PDB entry 1W0K | X-ray diffraction, 2.85 A resolution | chains A and D of the 7 polymer chains in the assembly

== Chain A ==
Molecule: ATP synthase alpha chain heart isoform, mitochondrial precursor
Source organism: Bos taurus
Notes: EC 3.6.3.14
UniProtKB: P19483 (ATP0_BOVIN); residues 1-510 here correspond to UniProt positions 44-553 (UniProt number = residue number + 43)
Sequence (510 residues; each row starts with the number of its first residue):
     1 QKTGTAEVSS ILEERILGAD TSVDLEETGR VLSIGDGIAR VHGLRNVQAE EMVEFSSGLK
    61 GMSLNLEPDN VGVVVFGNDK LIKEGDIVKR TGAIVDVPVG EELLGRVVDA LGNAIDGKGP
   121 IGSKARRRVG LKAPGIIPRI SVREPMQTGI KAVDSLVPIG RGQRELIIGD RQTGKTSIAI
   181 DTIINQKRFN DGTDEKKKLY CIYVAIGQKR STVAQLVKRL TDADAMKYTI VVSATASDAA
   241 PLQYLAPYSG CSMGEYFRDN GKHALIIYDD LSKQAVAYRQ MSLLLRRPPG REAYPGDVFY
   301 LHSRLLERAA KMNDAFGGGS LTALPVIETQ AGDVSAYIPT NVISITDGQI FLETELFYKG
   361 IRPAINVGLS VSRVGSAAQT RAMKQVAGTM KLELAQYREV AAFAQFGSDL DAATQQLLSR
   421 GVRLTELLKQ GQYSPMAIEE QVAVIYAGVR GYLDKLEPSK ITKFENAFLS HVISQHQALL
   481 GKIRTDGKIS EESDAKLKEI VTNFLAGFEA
Not modelled in the structure: 1-23
Differences from the reference sequence: cloning artifact (481)
Swiss-Prot annotation at these positions:
  - binding site (ATP): Gln172, Gly174, Lys175, Thr176, Ser177, Gln430, Gln432
  - binding site (Mg(2+)): Thr176, Asp269
  - site: Ser370 (Required for activity)
  - modified residue: Gln1 (Pyrrolidone carboxylic acid), Ser10 (Phosphoserine), Ser22 (Phosphoserine), Ser33 (Phosphoserine), Ser63 (Phosphoserine), Lys80 (N6-acetyllysine), Lys83 (N6-acetyllysine), Lys89 (N6-acetyllysine), Thr91 (Phosphothreonine), Lys118 (N6-acetyllysine), Ser123 (Phosphoserine), Lys124 (N6-acetyllysine), Ser141 (Phosphoserine), Arg161 (Omega-N-methylarginine), Lys187 (N6-acetyllysine), Lys196 (N6-acetyllysine), Lys197 (N6-acetyllysine), Lys218 (N6-acetyllysine), Lys262 (N6-acetyllysine), Lys384 (N6-acetyllysine) and 6 more in UniProt
  - glycosylation: Ser33 (O-linked (GlcNAc) serine)
Bound ions: Mg2+: Thr176 (together with ADP)
Residues lining bound ligands: ADP (adenosine-5'-diphosphate): Asp170, Arg171, Gln172, Thr173, Gly174, Lys175, Thr176, Ser177, Phe357, Arg362, Pro363, Gln430, Gly431, Gln432
What the authors report for this chain:
  - binding site for ADP: Arg373

== Chain D ==
Molecule: ATP synthase beta chain, mitochondrial precursor
Source organism: Bos taurus
Notes: EC 3.6.3.14
UniProtKB: P00829 (ATPB_BOVIN); residues -3 to 478 here correspond to UniProt positions 47-528 (UniProt number = residue number + 50)
Sequence (482 residues; numbered -3 to 478; the number before each row is that of its first residue; numbers below 1 keep their minus sign (Ala-3 is residue -3)):
    -3 AAQASPSPKA GATTGRIVAV IGAVVDVQFD EGLPPILNAL EVQGRETRLV LEVAQHLGES
    57 TVRTIAMDGT EGLVRGQKVL DSGAPIRIPV GPETLGRIMN VIGEPIDERG PIKTKQFAAI
   117 HAEAPEFVEM SVEQEILVTG IKVVDLLAPY AKGGKIGLFG GAGVGKTVLI MELINNVAKA
   177 HGGYSVFAGV GERTREGNDL YHEMIESGVI NLKDATSKVA LVYGQMNEPP GARARVALTG
   237 LTVAEYFRDQ EGQDVLLFID NIFRFTQAGS EVSALLGRIP SAVGYQPTLA TDMGTMQERI
   297 TTTKKGSITS VQAIYVPADD LTDPAPATTF AHLDATTVLS RAIAELGIYP AVDPLDSTSR
   357 IMDPNIVGSE HYDVARGVQK ILQDYKSLQD IIAILGMDEL SEEDKLTVSR ARKIQRFLSQ
   417 PFQVAEVFTG HLGKLVPLKE TIKGFQQILA GEYDHLPEQA FYMVGPIEEA VAKADKLAEE
   477 HS
Not modelled in the structure: -3 to 8, 476-478
Swiss-Prot annotation at these positions:
  - binding site (ADP): Gly159, Val160, Gly161, Lys162, Thr163, Val164
  - binding site (ATP): Gly159, Gly161, Lys162, Thr163, Val164, Arg189
  - binding site (phosphate): Gly159, Val160, Gly161, Lys162, Thr163
  - binding site (Mg(2+)): Thr163, Glu188
  - modified residue: Lys74 (N6-acetyllysine), Lys111 (N6-acetyllysine), Lys148 (N6-acetyllysine), Lys209 (N6-acetyllysine), Lys214 (N6-acetyllysine), Thr262 (Phosphothreonine), Ser365 (Phosphoserine), Lys376 (N6-acetyllysine), Ser383 (Phosphoserine), Lys430 (N6-acetyllysine), Lys435 (N6-acetyllysine), Lys472 (N6-acetyllysine)
  - glycosylation: Ser56 (O-linked (GlcNAc) serine)
Bound ions: Mg2+: Thr163 (together with ADP)
Residues lining bound ligands:
  - ADP (adenosine-5'-diphosphate), molecule 1: Gly157, Ala158, Gly159, Val160, Gly161, Lys162, Thr163, Val164, Tyr345, Pro346, Phe418, Ala421, Phe424, Thr425
  - ADP, molecule 2: Ser355, Tyr368, Arg372
What the authors report for this chain:
  - binding site for ADP: Phe424

== Chain A / chain D interface ==
Contacting residue pairs - 90 pairs, chain A then chain D:
  Leu32(A) - Gly54(D)
  Ser33(A) - His52(D)
  Ser33(A) - Leu53(D)
  Ile34(A) - Ile32(D)  hydrophobic
  Ile34(A) - Gln51(D)
  Ile34(A) - His52(D)  hydrogen bond (backbone-backbone)
  Asp36(A) - Gln51(D)
  Asp36(A) - Arg274(D)  salt bridge
  Asn78(A) - Glu119(D)
  Asp79(A) - Ile32(D)
  Lys80(A) - Pro31(D)
  Lys80(A) - Ile32(D)
  Lys83(A) - Leu29(D)
  Lys83(A) - His52(D)
  Glu84(A) - Leu29(D)
  Glu84(A) - His52(D)
  Glu84(A) - Gly54(D)
  Glu84(A) - Glu55(D)  hydrogen bond (side chain-backbone)
  Glu84(A) - Ser56(D)  hydrogen bond (side chain-backbone)
  Val107(A) - Phe123(D)  hydrophobic
  Ile115(A) - Phe123(D)
  Ile115(A) - Val124(D)
  Asp116(A) - Val124(D)
  Gly117(A) - Val124(D)
  Arg171(A) - Phe326(D)
  Arg171(A) - Asp352(D)  salt bridge
  Gln172(A) - Phe326(D)
  Gln172(A) - Thr332(D)
  Gln172(A) - Thr354(D)  hydrogen bond
  Lys209(A) - Glu294(D)
  Lys209(A) - Ala327(D)
  Lys209(A) - His328(D)
  Lys209(A) - Leu329(D)
  Lys209(A) - Asp330(D)  salt bridge
  Lys209(A) - Arg356(D)
  Arg210(A) - Ala120(D)
  Arg210(A) - Pro121(D)  hydrogen bond (side chain-backbone)
  Arg210(A) - Glu122(D)
  Arg210(A) - Phe123(D)
  Arg210(A) - Met126(D)
  Arg210(A) - Glu294(D)  hydrogen bond (backbone-side chain)
  Ser211(A) - Met126(D)
  Ser211(A) - Thr297(D)
  Thr212(A) - Arg356(D)  hydrogen bond
  Val213(A) - Phe123(D)  hydrophobic
  Ala214(A) - Phe123(D)
  Ala214(A) - Met126(D)  hydrophobic
  Gln215(A) - Val128(D)
  Gln215(A) - Gln130(D)
  Arg219(A) - Asp359(D)  salt bridge
  Thr235(A) - Glu294(D)  hydrogen bond
  Ala236(A) - Gly290(D)
  Ala236(A) - His328(D)
  Ser237(A) - Ala120(D)
  Ser237(A) - Gly290(D)
  Ser237(A) - Glu294(D)  hydrogen bond
  Arg279(A) - Ser277(D)  hydrogen bond
  Arg279(A) - Ala278(D)
  Gln280(A) - Pro283(D)
  Gln280(A) - Thr284(D)
  Gln280(A) - Thr287(D)  hydrogen bond
  Leu283(A) - Ile275(D)
  Leu283(A) - Ser277(D)
  Leu283(A) - Pro283(D)  hydrophobic
  Leu284(A) - Thr284(D)
  Arg286(A) - Gly273(D)  hydrogen bond (side chain-backbone)
  Arg286(A) - Ile275(D)
  Glu292(A) - Ala278(D)
  Ala293(A) - Ser277(D)
  Ala293(A) - Ala278(D)
  Gln330(A) - Thr318(D)
  Gln330(A) - Ala323(D)
  Ala331(A) - Thr318(D)
  Glu355(A) - Gln379(D)
  Glu355(A) - Ser383(D)
  Tyr358(A) - Leu351(D)
  Tyr358(A) - Thr354(D)
  Tyr358(A) - Gln375(D)
  Tyr358(A) - Lys376(D)  hydrogen bond (backbone-backbone)
  Lys359(A) - Lys376(D)
  Lys359(A) - Gln379(D)
  Lys359(A) - Asp380(D)
  Lys359(A) - Ser383(D)  hydrogen bond
  Arg362(A) - Arg372(D)
  Gln405(A) - Leu384(D)
  Gln405(A) - Ser397(D)
  Gln405(A) - Asp400(D)  hydrogen bond
  Phe406(A) - Ile387(D)  hydrophobic
  Phe406(A) - Glu395(D)
  Phe406(A) - Leu396(D)  hydrophobic
Interface residues without a listed pair, chain A (54 interface residues in all): Gly35, Ile82, Val217, Lys218, Asp238, Ala240, Gln243, Lys273, Val276, Arg287, Pro289, Phe357, Gly360
Interface residues without a listed pair, chain D (62 interface residues in all): Leu33, Thr57, Ser127, Ala286, Thr291, Leu317, Tyr368, Leu391

== Summary ==
54 residues of chain A and 62 residues of chain D are in contact; the contacts include 15 hydrogen bonds and 4
salt bridges. Among the polar pairs are Asp36(A)-Arg274(D), Arg171(A)-Asp352(D) and Lys209(A)-Asp330(D). One
ADP molecule is bound between chain A and chain D. The paper reports a binding site for ADP at Arg373(A) and
Phe424(D).
Here chain A is ATP synthase alpha chain heart isoform, mitochondrial precursor and chain D is ATP synthase
beta chain, mitochondrial precursor, both from Bos taurus. Entry 1W0K (ADP inhibited bovine F1-ATPase) was
determined by X-ray diffraction (same publication as 1W0J).
